PDB entry 5HZ1 | X-ray diffraction, 2.59 A resolution | chains B and A

== Chain B ==
Molecule: Probable LRR receptor-like serine/threonine-protein kinase At4g26540
From: Arabidopsis thaliana
Notes: EC 2.7.11.1
Reference sequence: C0LGR3 (Y4265_ARATH); the construct has insertions or renumbered stretches relative to UniProt, so the offset changes along the chain: 61-88 = UniProt 57-84; 92-689 = UniProt 92-689
Sequence (633 residues; each row starts with the number of its first residue; note: 3 numbers in that range are skipped by the numbering (no residue carries them; nothing is unmodelled there); a row labelled like 88A-88G holds insertion residues (88A, then the next letters in order)):
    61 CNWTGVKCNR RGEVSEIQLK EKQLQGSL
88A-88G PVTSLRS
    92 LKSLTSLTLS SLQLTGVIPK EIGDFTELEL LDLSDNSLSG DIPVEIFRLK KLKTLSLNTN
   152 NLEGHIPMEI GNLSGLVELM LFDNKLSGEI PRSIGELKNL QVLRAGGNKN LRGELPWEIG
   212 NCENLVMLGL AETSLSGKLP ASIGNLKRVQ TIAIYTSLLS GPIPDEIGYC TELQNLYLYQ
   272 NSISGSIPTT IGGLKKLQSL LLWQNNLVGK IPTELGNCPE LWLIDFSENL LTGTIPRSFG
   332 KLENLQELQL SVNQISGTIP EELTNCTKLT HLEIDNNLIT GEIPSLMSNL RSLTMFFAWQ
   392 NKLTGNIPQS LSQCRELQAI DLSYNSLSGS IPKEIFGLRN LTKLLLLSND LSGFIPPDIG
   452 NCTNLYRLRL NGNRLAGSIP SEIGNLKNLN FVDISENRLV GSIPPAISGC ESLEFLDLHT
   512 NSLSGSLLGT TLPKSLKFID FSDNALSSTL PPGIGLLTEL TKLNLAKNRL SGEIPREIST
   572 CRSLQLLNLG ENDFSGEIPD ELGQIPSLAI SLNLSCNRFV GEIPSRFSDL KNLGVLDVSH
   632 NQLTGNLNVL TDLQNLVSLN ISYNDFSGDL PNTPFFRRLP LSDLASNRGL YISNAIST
Not modelled in the structure: 88A-88G, 687-689
Sequence notes: engineered mutation Thr64 (Val60 in C0LGR3), Glu81 (Gly77 in C0LGR3), Lys82 (Met78 in C0LGR3), Gln83 (Asp79 in C0LGR3), Gln104 (Asn in C0LGR3)
Covalently attached groups: N-acetylglucosamine (NAG) linked to Asn452, Asn604, Asn651
Swiss-Prot annotation at these positions:
  - motif (Small peptide recognition): Phe173, Asp174, Arg195 to Gly198, Met218 to Glu223, Tyr246, Tyr268 to Tyr270, Asp316 to Glu319, Glu338 to Gln340, Met386 to Trp390, Asp412 to Tyr415, Lys434 to Leu438, Arg458 to Arg460
  - glycosylation (N-linked (GlcNAc...) asparagine): Asn163, Asn356, Asn431, Asn452, Asn604, Asn651

== Chain A ==
Molecule: Asp-ptr-trp-arg-ala-lys-his-his-pro-hyp-lys-asn-asn
Sequence (13 residues; numbered 44 to 56; the number before each row is that of its first residue):
    44 DYWRAKHHPX KNN
Modified / non-standard residues: Tyr45 (O-phosphotyrosine; PTR); HZP ((4S)-4-hydroxy-L-proline) at position 53

== Interface between chain B and chain A ==
Pairs across the interface (50; chain B residue first):
  Phe173(B) - Tyr45(A)
  Asp174(B) - Asp44(A)
  Asp174(B) - Tyr45(A)  hydrogen bond (side chain-backbone)
  Arg195(B) - Tyr45(A)
  Ala196(B) - Tyr45(A)
  Gly197(B) - Tyr45(A)
  Gly198(B) - Tyr45(A)
  Met218(B) - Tyr45(A)
  Gly220(B) - Tyr45(A)
  Leu221(B) - Tyr45(A)
  Ala222(B) - Tyr45(A)
  Glu223(B) - Tyr45(A)
  Glu223(B) - Trp46(A)  hydrogen bond (side chain-backbone)
  Tyr246(B) - Tyr45(A)
  Tyr246(B) - Trp46(A)  hydrogen bond (side chain-backbone)
  Tyr246(B) - Arg47(A)
  Tyr246(B) - Ala48(A)  hydrogen bond (side chain-backbone)
  Tyr268(B) - Ala48(A)  hydrophobic
  Tyr270(B) - Arg47(A)
  Tyr270(B) - Ala48(A)
  Tyr270(B) - Lys49(A)  hydrogen bond (side chain-backbone)
  Leu292(B) - Lys49(A)
  Trp294(B) - Lys49(A)  hydrogen bond (side chain-backbone)
  Trp294(B) - His50(A)
  Trp294(B) - His51(A)
  Asp316(B) - His50(A)
  Asp316(B) - His51(A)  hydrogen bond (side chain-backbone)
  Ser318(B) - His51(A)
  Glu319(B) - His51(A)  salt bridge
  Glu338(B) - His50(A)  salt bridge
  Gln340(B) - His50(A)  hydrogen bond
  Gln340(B) - His51(A)  hydrogen bond (side chain-backbone)
  Gln340(B) - HZP_53(A)
  Glu364(B) - HZP_53(A)
  Met386(B) - HZP_53(A)
  Phe388(B) - HZP_53(A)
  Phe388(B) - Lys54(A)
  Phe388(B) - Asn55(A)
  Trp390(B) - Lys54(A)  hydrogen bond (side chain-backbone)
  Trp390(B) - Asn56(A)
  Asp412(B) - Asn55(A)
  Asp412(B) - Asn56(A)  hydrogen bond
  Ser414(B) - Asn56(A)
  Tyr415(B) - Asn56(A)
  Lys434(B) - Asn55(A)  hydrogen bond
  Leu436(B) - Asn55(A)
  Leu436(B) - Asn56(A)
  Leu438(B) - Asn56(A)
  Arg458(B) - Asn56(A)  hydrogen bond (side chain-backbone)
  Arg460(B) - Asn56(A)  hydrogen bond (side chain-backbone)
Also at the interface, not in a pair above, chain B (36 interface residues in all): Thr150, Ala244, Ser342
Also at the interface, not in a pair above, chain A (13 interface residues in all): Pro52

== In short ==
36 residues of chain B and 13 residues of chain A are in contact, with 14 hydrogen bonds and 2 salt bridges.
Among the polar pairs are Glu319(B)-His51(A), Glu338(B)-His50(A) and Asp174(B)-Tyr45(A). N-acetylglucosamine
is covalently linked to Asn452(B), Asn604(B) and Asn651(B).
Chain B is Probable LRR receptor-like serine/threonine-protein kinase At4g26540 (Arabidopsis thaliana) and
chain A is Asp-ptr-trp-arg-ala-lys-his-his-pro-hyp-lys-asn-asn; the structure, Plant peptide hormone receptor
RGFR1 in complex with RGF3, was determined by X-ray diffraction.
